7T5M - chains A and E of the 3 polymer chains in the assembly; structure by X-ray diffraction, 1.67 A resolution.

Chain A:
Protein: MHC class I antigen
Organism: Homo sapiens
Reference sequence: Q861F7 (Q861F7_HUMAN); residue numbers follow UniProt; this construct covers 1-278
Chain sequence (278 residues; numbered 1 to 278; the number before each row is that of its first residue):
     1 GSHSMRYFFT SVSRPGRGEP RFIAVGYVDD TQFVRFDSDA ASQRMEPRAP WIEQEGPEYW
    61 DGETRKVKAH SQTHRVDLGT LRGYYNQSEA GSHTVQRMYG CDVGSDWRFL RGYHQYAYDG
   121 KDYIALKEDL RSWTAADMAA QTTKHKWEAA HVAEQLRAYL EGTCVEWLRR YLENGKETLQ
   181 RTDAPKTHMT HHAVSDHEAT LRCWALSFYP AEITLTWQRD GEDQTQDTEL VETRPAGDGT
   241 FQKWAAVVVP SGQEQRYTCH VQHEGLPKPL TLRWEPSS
Unresolved in the structure: 277-278
Disulfides: C101-C164, C203-C259

Chain E:
Protein: Interleukin-27 receptor subunit alpha
Reference sequence: Q6UWB1 (I27RA_HUMAN); residues 1-20 here correspond to UniProt positions 617-636 (UniProt number = residue number + 616)
Chain sequence (20 residues; row label = number of the first residue in the row):
     1 FLPTPEELGL LGPPRPQVLA
Unresolved in the structure: 18-20

How chain A and chain E interact:
Pairs across the interface (52; chain A residue first):
  M5(A) with F1(E)
  Y7(A) with F1(E), hydrogen bond (side chain-backbone); L2(E), hydrophobic
  F9(A) with L2(E), hydrophobic; L8(E), hydrophobic
  M45(A) with L2(E), hydrophobic
  E63(A) with F1(E); L2(E), hydrogen bond (side chain-backbone)
  K66(A) with F1(E); L2(E), hydrogen bond (side chain-backbone); P3(E)
  V67(A) with L2(E), hydrophobic
  A69(A) with P5(E), hydrophobic
  H70(A) with P3(E); T4(E); P5(E); L8(E)
  Q72(A) with R15(E)
  T73(A) with L10(E); R15(E), hydrogen bond
  V76(A) with R15(E)
  D77(A) with G12(E)
  T80(A) with L11(E); P13(E)
  L81(A) with L11(E), hydrophobic
  Y84(A) with L11(E)
  R97(A) with L8(E), hydrogen bond (side chain-backbone); G9(E), hydrogen bond (side chain-backbone)
  Y99(A) with L2(E); P3(E); L8(E), hydrophobic
  H114(A) with L8(E)
  Y116(A) with L11(E)
  Y123(A) with L11(E), hydrophobic
  T143(A) with L11(E)
  K146(A) with L10(E), hydrogen bond (side chain-backbone); L11(E), hydrogen bond (side chain-backbone); G12(E), hydrogen bond (side chain-backbone)
  W147(A) with G9(E); L10(E), hydrogen bond (side chain-backbone); L11(E)
  V152(A) with L8(E); G9(E)
  Q155(A) with E6(E)
  L156(A) with E7(E), hydrogen bond (backbone-backbone)
  Y159(A) with F1(E), hydrogen bond (side chain-backbone); L2(E); P3(E); E7(E)
  T163(A) with F1(E)
  W167(A) with F1(E), hydrophobic
  Y171(A) with F1(E), hydrogen bond (side chain-backbone)
Also at the interface, not in a pair above, chain A (33 interface residues in all): F33, Y59

In short:
The interface between chain A and chain E involves 33 residues on one side and 14 on the other; the contacts
include 13 hydrogen bonds. Polar pairs include Y7(A)-F1(E), E63(A)-L2(E) and K66(A)-L2(E).
Here chain A is MHC class I antigen (Homo sapiens) and chain E is Interleukin-27 receptor subunit alpha. Entry
7T5M (Structure of HLA-A*02:01-FLPTPEELGLLGPPRPQVLA complex) was determined by X-ray diffraction.
